4LFL - chains B and D of the 4 polymer chains in the assembly; structure by X-ray diffraction, 1.65 A resolution.

== Chain B (and D) ==
Molecule: Galactose-6-phosphate isomerase subunit B
Organism: Lactobacillus rhamnosus
Notes: EC 5.3.1.26; chain D of this document is another copy of the same molecule, construct and numbering; everything in this record applies to it too
Reference sequence: C7TGZ5 (C7TGZ5_LACRL); residues 1-172 here = UniProt positions 1-172
Chain sequence (172 residues; row label = number of the first residue in the row):
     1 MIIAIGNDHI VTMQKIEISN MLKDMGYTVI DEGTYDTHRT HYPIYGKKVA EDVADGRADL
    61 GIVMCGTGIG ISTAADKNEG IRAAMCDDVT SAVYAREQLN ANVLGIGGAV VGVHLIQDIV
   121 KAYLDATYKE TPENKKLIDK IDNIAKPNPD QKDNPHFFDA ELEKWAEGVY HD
Ligand contacts: 6-O-phosphono-D-tagatose (TG6): Asp8, His9, Ile10, Arg39, Tyr42, Cys65, Gly66, Thr67, Gly68, Ile69, Gly70
Reported in the primary citation:
  - binding site for 6-O-phosphono-D-tagatose: Asp8, His9, Ile10, Arg39, Tyr42, Cys65, Gly66, Thr67, Ile69, Gly70
  - catalytic residues: Cys65, Thr67 (citing earlier work)
  - specificity-determining residues: Arg39
  - mutagenesis - T67A (20-fold): decreased catalytic activity
  - mutagenesis - D8N, H9A, C65A: abolished catalytic activity

== Chain B / chain D interface ==
Pairs across the interface - 17 pairs, chain B then chain D:
  Ala109(B) with Gly112(D); Val113(D), hydrogen bond (backbone-backbone); His114(D), hydrogen bond (backbone-backbone); Leu115(D)
  Val110(B) with Val111(D); Gly112(D), hydrogen bond (backbone-backbone); Leu115(D)
  Val111(B) with Val110(D); Gly112(D)
  Gly112(B) with Ala109(D); Val110(D), hydrogen bond (backbone-backbone); Val111(D); Gly112(D)
  Val113(B) with Ala109(D), hydrogen bond (backbone-backbone)
  His114(B) with Ala109(D), hydrogen bond (backbone-backbone)
  Leu115(B) with Ala109(D); Val110(D)
Other interface residues (no listed pair), chain B (8 interface residues in all): Ile10
Other interface residues (no listed pair), chain D (8 interface residues in all): Ile10

== In short ==
Chain B and chain D each contribute 8 residues to their interface; the contacts include 6 hydrogen bonds.
Main-chain hydrogen bonds include Ala109(B)-Val113(D), Ala109(B)-His114(D) and Val110(B)-Gly112(D). Bound to
chain B: 6-O-phosphono-D-tagatose. From the paper: catalytic residues Cys65(B) and Thr67(B); D8N, H9A and C65A
of chain B abolish catalytic activity.
Chain B and chain D are both Galactose-6-phosphate isomerase subunit B (Lactobacillus rhamnosus); the
structure, Crystal Structure of D-galactose-6-phosphate isomerase in complex with D-tagatose-6-phosphate, was
determined by X-ray diffraction, deposited together with 4LFK and 4LFM.
